8VKR - chains M and N of the 204 polymer chains in the assembly; structure by electron microscopy, 5.90 A resolution (low resolution: residue-level contacts below are approximate; hydrogen-bond / salt-bridge calls are withheld).

# Chain M
Name: Flagellar motor switch protein FliM
From: Salmonella enterica subsp. enterica serovar Typhimurium
UniProt: P26418 (FLIM_SALTY); residues 8-334 here = UniProt positions 8-334
Amino-acid sequence (334 residues; each row starts with the number of its first residue):
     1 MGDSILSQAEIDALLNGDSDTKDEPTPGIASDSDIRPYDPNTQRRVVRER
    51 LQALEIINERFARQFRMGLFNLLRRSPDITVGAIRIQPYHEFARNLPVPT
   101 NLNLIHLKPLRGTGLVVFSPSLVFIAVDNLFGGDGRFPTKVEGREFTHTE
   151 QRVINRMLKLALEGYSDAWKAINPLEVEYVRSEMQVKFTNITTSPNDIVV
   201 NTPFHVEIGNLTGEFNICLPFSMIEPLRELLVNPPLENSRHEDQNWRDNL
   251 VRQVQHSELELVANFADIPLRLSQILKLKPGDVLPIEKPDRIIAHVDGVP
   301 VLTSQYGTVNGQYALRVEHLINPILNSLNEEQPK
Unresolved in the structure: 1-43, 331-334
UniProt features mapped onto this chain:
  - mutagenesis: Asn155 (N155E: Altered motor bias with clockwise rotation, partially suppresses a yhjH disruption), Leu160 (L160D: Altered motor bias with clockwise rotation, partially suppresses a yhjH disruption)

# Chain N
Name: Flagellar motor switch protein FliN
From: Salmonella enterica subsp. enterica serovar Typhimurium
UniProt: P26419 (FLIN_SALTY); residues 1-137 here = UniProt positions 1-137
Amino-acid sequence (137 residues; each row starts with the number of its first residue):
     1 MSDMNNPSDENTGALDDLWADALNEQKATTTKSAADAVFQQLGGGDVSGA
    51 MQDIDLIMDIPVKLTVELGRTRMTIKELLRLTQGSVVALDGLAGEPLDIL
   101 INGYLIAQGEVVVVADKYGVRITDIITPSERMRRLSR
Unresolved in the structure: 1-44

# Chain M / chain N interface
Contacting residue pairs (48):
  Gln255(M) - Ile75(N)
  Gln255(M) - Lys76(N)
  Ser257(M) - Thr74(N)
  Leu259(M) - Met73(N)
  Ala263(M) - Val66(N)
  Ala263(M) - Glu67(N)
  Ala263(M) - Leu68(N)
  Asn264(M) - Val66(N)
  Phe265(M) - Val66(N)
  Ala266(M) - Thr65(N)
  Ala266(M) - Val66(N)
  Asp267(M) - Leu64(N)
  Ile268(M) - Lys63(N)
  Ile268(M) - Leu64(N)
  Pro269(M) - Val62(N)
  Leu270(M) - Pro61(N)
  Leu270(M) - Val62(N)
  Arg271(M) - Ile60(N)
  Leu272(M) - Ile60(N)
  Ser273(M) - Met58(N)
  Pro280(M) - Ile122(N)
  Pro280(M) - Thr123(N)
  Pro280(M) - Asp124(N)
  Gly281(M) - Ile122(N)
  Asp282(M) - Val120(N)
  Asp282(M) - Arg121(N)
  Asp282(M) - Ile122(N)
  Val283(M) - Val120(N)
  Val283(M) - Arg121(N)
  Leu284(M) - Gly119(N)
  Leu284(M) - Val120(N)
  Pro285(M) - Tyr118(N)
  Pro285(M) - Gly119(N)
  Ile286(M) - Tyr118(N)
  Ile286(M) - Gly119(N)
  Gly311(M) - Ala93(N)
  Tyr313(M) - Ala88(N)
  Tyr313(M) - Leu89(N)
  Tyr313(M) - Gly91(N)
  Ala314(M) - Val87(N)
  Ala314(M) - Ala88(N)
  Leu315(M) - Ser85(N)
  Leu315(M) - Val86(N)
  Leu315(M) - Val87(N)
  Arg316(M) - Ser85(N)
  Val317(M) - Gly84(N)
  Val317(M) - Ser85(N)
  Glu318(M) - Gln83(N)
Other interface residues (no listed pair), chain M (30 interface residues in all): Leu261, Gln312
Other interface residues (no listed pair), chain N (32 interface residues in all): Gly69, Thr71

# In short
The interface between chain M and chain N involves 30 residues on one side and 32 on the other. From UniProt:
2 mutagenesis sites on chain M.
Chain M is Flagellar motor switch protein FliM and chain N is Flagellar motor switch protein FliN, both from
Salmonella enterica subsp. enterica serovar Typhimurium; the structure, CW Flagellar Switch Complex with extra
density - FliF, FliG, FliM, and FliN forming the C-ring ..., was determined by electron microscopy, deposited
together with 8T8P, 8VIB, 8VID and 8VKQ.
